PDB entry 5B0R | X-ray diffraction, 1.80 A resolution | chains A and B

# Chain A (and B)
Protein: Lin0857 protein
Organism: Listeria innocua Clip11262
Notes: chain B of this document is another copy of the same molecule, construct and numbering; everything in this record applies to it too
UniProtKB: Q92DF6 (Q92DF6_LISIN); residue numbers follow UniProt; this construct covers 1-355
Chain sequence (363 residues; row label = number of the first residue in the row):
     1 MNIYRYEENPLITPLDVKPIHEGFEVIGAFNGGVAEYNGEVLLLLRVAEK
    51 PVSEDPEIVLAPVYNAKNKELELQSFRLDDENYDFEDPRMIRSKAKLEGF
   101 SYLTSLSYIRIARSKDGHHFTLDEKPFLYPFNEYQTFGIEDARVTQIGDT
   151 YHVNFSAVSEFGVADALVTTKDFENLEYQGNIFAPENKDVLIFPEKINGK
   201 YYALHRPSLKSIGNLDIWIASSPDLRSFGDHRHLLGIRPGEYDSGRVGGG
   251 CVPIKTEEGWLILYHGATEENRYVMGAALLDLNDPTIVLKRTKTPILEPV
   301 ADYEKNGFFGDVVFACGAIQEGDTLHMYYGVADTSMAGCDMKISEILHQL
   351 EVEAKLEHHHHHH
Unresolved in the structure: 354-363
Sequence notes: expression tag (356-363)
UniProt features mapped onto this chain:
  - binding site (beta-D-Manp-(1->2)-beta-D-Manp-(1->2)-D-Manp): N31, R46, R89, E140, D141, K188, Y273, D333

# Chain A / chain B interface
Residue-residue contacts (74):
  K96(A) with K210(B); S211(B), hydrogen bond (side chain-backbone)
  E98(A) with E98(B); K210(B)
  G99(A) with S211(B)
  F100(A) with S211(B), hydrogen bond (backbone-backbone); I212(B)
  S101(A) with I212(B)
  Y134(A) with W218(B), hydrophobic; R232(B); H233(B), hydrogen bond (side chain-backbone)
  F137(A) with I212(B), hydrophobic
  S159(A) with I212(B)
  E160(A) with G213(B)
  F161(A) with L209(B); W218(B); H233(B)
  G162(A) with I212(B)
  N181(A) with D230(B), hydrogen bond (backbone-backbone); H231(B), hydrogen bond (backbone-backbone)
  I182(A) with H231(B)
  F183(A) with H231(B)
  A184(A) with H205(B); H231(B)
  P185(A) with P207(B); L209(B); W218(B)
  E186(A) with L209(B); K210(B), hydrogen bond (side chain-backbone); S211(B), hydrogen bond
  H205(A) with A184(B)
  P207(A) with P185(B)
  L209(A) with F161(B); P185(B); E186(B); K210(B)
  K210(A) with K96(B); E98(B); E186(B), hydrogen bond (backbone-side chain); L209(B); K210(B)
  S211(A) with K96(B); G99(B); F100(B), hydrogen bond (backbone-backbone); E186(B), hydrogen bond
  I212(A) with F100(B); S101(B); F137(B), hydrophobic; S159(B); G162(B)
  G213(A) with E160(B)
  W218(A) with Y134(B), hydrophobic; F161(B); P185(B)
  S221(A) with S227(B)
  P223(A) with S227(B)
  R226(A) with G229(B)
  S227(A) with S221(B); P223(B); S227(B); F228(B); G229(B)
  F228(A) with S227(B); F228(B), hydrogen bond (backbone-backbone)
  G229(A) with R226(B); S227(B)
  D230(A) with N181(B), hydrogen bond (backbone-backbone)
  H231(A) with N181(B), hydrogen bond (backbone-side chain); I182(B); F183(B); A184(B)
  R232(A) with Y134(B)
  H233(A) with Y134(B), hydrogen bond (backbone-side chain); F161(B)
Also at the interface, not in a pair above, chain A (40 interface residues in all): V163, G180, L215, S222, D224
Also at the interface, not in a pair above, chain B (40 interface residues in all): V163, G180, L215, S222, D224

# Summary
The chain A/chain B interface involves 40 residues from each chain; the contacts include 14 hydrogen bonds.
Polar pairs include K96(A)-S211(B), Y134(A)-H233(B) and E186(A)-K210(B). UniProt lists 8
beta-D-Manp-(1->2)-beta-D-Manp-(1->2)-D-Manp-binding residues on chain A.
Both chains are Lin0857 protein (Listeria innocua Clip11262). Entry 5B0R (Beta-1,2-Mannobiose phosphorylase
from Listeria innocua - beta-1,2-mannobiose complex) was determined by X-ray diffraction together with 5B0P,
5B0Q and 5B0S from the same study.
